Entry 8ZC3 (electron microscopy, 4.69 A resolution (low resolution: residue-level contacts below are approximate; hydrogen-bond / salt-bridge calls are withheld)); this record covers chains C and R of the 9 polymer chains in the assembly.

Chain C:
Molecule: Spike glycoprotein
Source organism: Severe acute respiratory syndrome coronavirus 2
UniProt: P0DTC2 (SPIKE_SARS2); aligned to UniProt positions 14-1202 over residues 17-1211 (the alignment contains insertions or deletions, so no single offset holds)
Amino-acid sequence (1238 residues; numbered 17 to 1260; 6 numbers in that range are skipped by the numbering (no residue carries them; nothing is unmodelled there); the number before each row is that of its first residue):
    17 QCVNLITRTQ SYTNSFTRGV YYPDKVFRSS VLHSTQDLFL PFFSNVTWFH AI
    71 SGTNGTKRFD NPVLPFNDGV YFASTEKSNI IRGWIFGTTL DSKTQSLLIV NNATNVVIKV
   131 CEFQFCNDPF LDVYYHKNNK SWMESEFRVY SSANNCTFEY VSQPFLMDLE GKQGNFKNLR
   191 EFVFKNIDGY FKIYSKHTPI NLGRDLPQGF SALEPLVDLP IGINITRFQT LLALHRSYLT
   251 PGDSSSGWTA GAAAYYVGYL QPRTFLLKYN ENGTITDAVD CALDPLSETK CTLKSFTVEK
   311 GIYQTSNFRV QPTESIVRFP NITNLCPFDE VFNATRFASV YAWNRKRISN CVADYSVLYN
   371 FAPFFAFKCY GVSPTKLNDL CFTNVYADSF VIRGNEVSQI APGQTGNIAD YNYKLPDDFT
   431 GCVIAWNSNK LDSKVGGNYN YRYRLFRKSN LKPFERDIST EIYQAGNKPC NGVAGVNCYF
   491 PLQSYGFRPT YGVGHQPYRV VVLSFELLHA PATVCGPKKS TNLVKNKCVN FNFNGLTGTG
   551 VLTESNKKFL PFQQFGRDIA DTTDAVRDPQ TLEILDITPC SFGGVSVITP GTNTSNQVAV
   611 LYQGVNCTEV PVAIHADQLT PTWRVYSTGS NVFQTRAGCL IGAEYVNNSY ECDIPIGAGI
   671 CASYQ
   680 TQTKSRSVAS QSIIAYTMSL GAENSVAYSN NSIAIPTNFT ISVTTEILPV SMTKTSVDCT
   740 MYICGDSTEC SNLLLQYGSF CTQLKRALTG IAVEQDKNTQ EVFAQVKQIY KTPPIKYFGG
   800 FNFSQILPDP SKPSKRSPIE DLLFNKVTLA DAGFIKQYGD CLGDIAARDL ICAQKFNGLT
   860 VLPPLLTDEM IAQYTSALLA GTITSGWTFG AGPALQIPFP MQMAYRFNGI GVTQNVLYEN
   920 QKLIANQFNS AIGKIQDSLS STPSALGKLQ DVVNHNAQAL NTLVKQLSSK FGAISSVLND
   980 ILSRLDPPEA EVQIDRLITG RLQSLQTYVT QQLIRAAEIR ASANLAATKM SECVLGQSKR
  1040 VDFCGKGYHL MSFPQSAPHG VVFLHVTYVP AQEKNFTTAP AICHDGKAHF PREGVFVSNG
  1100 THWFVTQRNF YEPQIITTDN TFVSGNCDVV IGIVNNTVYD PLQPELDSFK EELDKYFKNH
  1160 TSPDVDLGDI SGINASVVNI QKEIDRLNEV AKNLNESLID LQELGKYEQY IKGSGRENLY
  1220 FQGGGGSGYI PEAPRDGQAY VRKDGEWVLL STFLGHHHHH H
Disordered / not traced: 17-26, 71-81, 96-99, 143-153, 161-167, 177-186, 211-214, 246-261, 621-640, 680-690, 828-855, 1148-1260
Cystine bridges: Cys291-Cys301, Cys336-Cys361, Cys379-Cys432, Cys391-Cys525, Cys480-Cys488, Cys538-Cys590, Cys617-Cys649, Cys662-Cys671, Cys738-Cys760, Cys743-Cys749, Cys1032-Cys1043, Cys1082-Cys1126
Glycans and other covalent adducts: N-acetylglucosamine (NAG) linked to Asn61, Asn122, Asn234, Asn331, Asn343, Asn616, Asn657, Asn709, Asn717, Asn801, Asn1074, Asn1098, Asn1134
Differences from the reference sequence: variant Ile22 (Thr19 in P0DTC2), Ser27 (Ala in P0DTC2), Asp142 (Gly in P0DTC2), Gly213 (Val in P0DTC2), Asp339 (Gly in P0DTC2), Phe371 (Ser in P0DTC2), Pro373 (Ser in P0DTC2), Phe375 (Ser in P0DTC2), Ala376 (Thr in P0DTC2), Asn405 (Asp in P0DTC2), Ser408 (Arg in P0DTC2), Asn417 (Lys in P0DTC2), Lys440 (Asn in P0DTC2), Arg452 (Leu in P0DTC2), Asn477 (Ser in P0DTC2), Lys478 (Thr in P0DTC2), Ala484 (Glu in P0DTC2), Val486 (Phe in P0DTC2), Arg498 (Gln in P0DTC2), Tyr501 (Asn in P0DTC2), His505 (Tyr in P0DTC2), Gly614 (Asp in P0DTC2), Tyr655 (His in P0DTC2), Lys683 (Asn679 in P0DTC2), Lys764 (Asn in P0DTC2), Tyr796 (Asp in P0DTC2), His954 (Gln in P0DTC2), Lys969 (Asn in P0DTC2); engineered mutation Pro817 (Phe in P0DTC2), Pro892 (Ala in P0DTC2), Pro899 (Ala in P0DTC2), Pro942 (Ala in P0DTC2), Pro986 (Lys in P0DTC2), Pro987 (Val in P0DTC2); expression tag (1212-1260)
UniProt features mapped onto this chain:
  - glycosylation: Asn20 (N-linked (GlcNAc...) (complex) asparagine)

Chain R:
Molecule: Heavy chain of D1F6 Fab
Source organism: Homo sapiens
Notes: antibody fragment or engineered binder
Amino-acid sequence (230 residues; each row starts with the number of its first residue):
     1 EVQLVQSGAE VKKPGASVKV SCKASGYIFS DYNIHWVRQA PGQGLEWMGW ISPDSDDTNY
    61 AQSFQGRVTM TRDTSITTVY MELSSLRSDD TAVYFCARSV GYCSLNSCQR WMWFDTWGQG
   121 ALVTVSSAST KGPSVFPLAP SSKSTSGGTA ALGCLVKDYF PEPVTVSWNS GALTSGVHTF
   181 PAVLQSSGLY SLSSVVTVPS SSLGTQTYIC NVNHKPSNTK VDKKVEPKSC
Disordered / not traced: 1, 142-148, 230
Cystine bridges: Cys22-Cys96, Cys103-Cys108, Cys154-Cys210

How chain C and chain R interact:
Residue-residue contacts - 27 pairs, chain C then chain R:
  Arg346(C) with Ser104(R); Leu105(R)
  Lys444(C) with Ser30(R); Asp31(R)
  Val445(C) with Asp31(R)
  Gly446(C) with Asp31(R); Tyr32(R); Val100(R); Gly101(R)
  Gly447(C) with Asp31(R); Gly101(R); Tyr102(R)
  Asn448(C) with Tyr102(R)
  Tyr449(C) with Gly101(R); Tyr102(R); Trp111(R)
  Asn450(C) with Tyr102(R); Cys103(R); Ser104(R)
  Arg452(C) with Leu105(R); Ser107(R); Cys108(R); Trp111(R)
  Phe490(C) with Arg110(R)
  Leu492(C) with Trp111(R)
  Gln493(C) with Trp111(R)
  Ser494(C) with Trp111(R)

Overview:
Chain C and chain R each contribute 13 residues to their interface. N-acetylglucosamine is covalently linked
to Asn61(C), Asn122(C), Asn234(C), Asn331(C), Asn343(C) and Asn616(C) and 7 more.
Chain C is Spike glycoprotein (Severe acute respiratory syndrome coronavirus 2) and chain R is Heavy chain of
D1F6 Fab (Homo sapiens); the structure, SARS-CoV-2 Omicron BA.4 spike trimer (6P) in complex with 3 D1F6 Fabs
(1 RBD up), was determined by electron microscopy (same publication as 8ZBY, 8ZBZ, 8ZC0, 8ZC1, 8ZC2, 8ZC4,
8ZC5 and 8ZC6).
